Entry 7MT7 (electron microscopy, 2.71 A resolution); this record covers chains A and J of the 55 polymer chains in the assembly.

[Chain A]
Molecule: 23S rRNA
From: Mycobacterium tuberculosis (strain ATCC 25618 / H37Rv)
Sequence (3138 nucleotides; numbered 1 to 3138; the number before each row is that of its first residue):
     1 UUGUAAGUGUCUAAGGGCGCAUGGUGGAUGCCUUGGCAUCGAGAGCCGAU
    51 GAAGGACGUGGGAGGCUGCGAUAUGCCUCGGGGAGCUGUCAACCGAGCGU
   101 GGAUCCGAGGAUUUCCGAAUGGGGAAACCCAGCACGAGUGAUGUCGUGCU
   151 ACCCGCAUCUGAAUAUAUAGGGUGCGGGAGGGAACGCGGGGAAGUGAAAC
   201 AUCUCAGUACCCGUAGGAGGAGAAAACAAUUGUGAUUCCGCAAGUAGUGG
   251 CGAGCGAACGCGGAACAGGCUAAACCGCACGCAUGGGUAACCGGGUAGGG
   301 GUUGUGUGUGCGGGGUUGUGGGAGGAUAUGUCUCAGCGCUACCCGGCUGA
   351 GAGGCAGUCAGAAAGUGUCGUGGUUAGCGGAAGUGGCCUGGGAUGGUCUG
   401 CCGUAGACGGUGAGAGCCCGGUACGCGAAAACCCGGCACCUGCCUAGUAU
   451 CAAUUCCCGAGUAGCAGCGGGCCCGUGGAAUCCGCUGUGAAUCCGCCGGG
   501 ACCACCCGGUAAGCCUAAAUACUCCUCGAUGACCGAUAGCGGAUUAGUAC
   551 CGUGAGGGAAUGGUGAAAAGUACCCCGGGAGGGGAGUGAAAGAGUACCUG
   601 AAACCGUGUGCCUACAAUCCGUCAGAGCCUCCUUUUCCUCUCCGGAGGAG
   651 GGUGGUGAUGGCGUGCCUUUUGAAGAAUGAGCCUGCGAGUCAGGGACAUG
   701 UCGCAAGGUUAACCCGUGUGGGGUAGCCGCAGCGAAAGCGAGUCUGAAUA
   751 GGGCGACCCACACGCGCAUACGCGCGUGUGAAUAGUGGCGUGUUCUGGAC
   801 CCGAAGCGGAGUGAUCUACCCAUGGCCAGGGUGAAGCGCGGGUAAGACCG
   851 CGUGGAGGCCCGAACCCACUUAGGUUGAAGACUGAGGGGAUGAGCUGUGG
   901 GUAGGGGUGAAAGGCCAAUCAAACUCCGUGAUAGCUGGUUCUCCCCGAAA
   951 UGCAUUUAGGUGCAGCGUUGCGUGGUUCACCGCGGAGGUAGAGCUACUGG
  1001 AUGGCCGAUGGGCCCUACUAGGUUACUGACGUCAGCCAAACUCCGAAUGC
  1051 CGUGGUGUAAAGCGUGGCAGUGAGACGGCGGGGGAUAAGCUCCGUACGUC
  1101 GAAAGGGAAACAGCCCAGAUCGCCGGCUAAGGCCCCCAAGCGUGUGCUAA
  1151 GUGGGAAAGGAUGUGCAGUCGCAAAGACAACCAGGAGGUUGGCUUAGAAG
  1201 CAGCCACCCUUGAAAGAGUGCGUAAUAGCUCACUGGUCAAGUGAUUGUGC
  1251 GCCGAUAAUGUAGCGGGGCUCAAGCACACCGCCGAAGCCGCGGCACAUCC
  1301 ACCUUGUGGUGGGUGUGGGUAGGGGAGCGUCCCUCAUUCAGCGAAGCCAC
  1351 CGGGUGACCGGUGGUGGAGGGUGGGGGAGUGAGAAUGCAGGCAUGAGUAG
  1401 CGACAAGGCAAGUGAGAACCUUGCCCGCCGAAAGACCAAGGGUUCCUGGG
  1451 CCAGGCCAGUCCGCCCAGGGUGAGUCGGGACCUAAGGCGAGGCCGACAGG
  1501 CGUAGUCGAUGGACAACGGGUUGAUAUUCCCGUACCCGUGUGUGGGCGCC
  1551 CGUGACGAAUCAGCGGUACUAACCACCCAAAACCGGAUCGAUCACUCCCC
  1601 UUCGGGGGUGUGGAGUUCUGGGGCUGCGUGGGAACUUCGCUGGUAGUAGU
  1651 CAAGCGAAGGGGUGACGCAGGAAGGUAGCCGUACCAGUCAGUGGUAACAC
  1701 UGGGGCAAGCCGGUAGGGAGAGCGAUAGGCAAAUCCGUCGCUCACUAAUC
  1751 CUGAGAGGUGACGCAUAGCCGGUUGAGGCGAAUUCGGUGAUCCUCUGCUG
  1801 CCAAGAAAAGCCUCUAGCGAGCACACACACGGCCCGUACCCCAAACCGAC
  1851 ACAGGUGGUCAGGUAGAGCAUACCAAGGCGUACGAGAUAACUAUGGUUAA
  1901 GGAACUCGGCAAAAUGCCCCCGUAACUUCGGGAGAAGGGGGACCGGAAUA
  1951 UCGUGAACACCCUUGCGGUGGGAGCGGGAUCCGGUCGCAGAAACCAGUGA
  2001 GGAGCGACUGUUUACUAAAAACACAGGUCCGUGCGAAGUCGCAAGACGAU
  2051 GUAUACGGACUGACGCCUGCCCGGUGCUGGAAGGUUAAGAGGACCCGUUA
  2101 ACCCGCAAGGGUGAAGCGGAGAAUUUAAGCCCCAGUAAACGGCGGUGGUA
  2151 ACUAUAACCAUCCUAAGGUAGCGAAAUUCCUUGUCGGGUAAGUUCCGACC
  2201 UGCACGAAUGGCGUAACGACUUCUCAACUGUCUCAACCAUAGACUCGGCG
  2251 AAAUUGCACUACGAGUAAAGAUGCUCGUUACGCGCGGCAGGACGAAAAGA
  2301 CCCCGGGACCUUCACUACAACUUGGUAUUGAUGUUCGGUACGGUUUGUGU
  2351 AGGAUAGGUGGGAGACUGUGAAACCUCGACGCCAGUUGGGGCGGAGUCGU
  2401 UGUUGAAAUACCACUCUGAUCGUAUUGGGCAUCUAACCUCGAACCCUGAA
  2451 UCGGGUUUAGGGACAGUGCCUGGCGGGUAGUUUAACUGGGGCGGUUGCCU
  2501 CCUAAAAUGUAACGGAGGCGCCCAAAGGUUCCCUCAACCUGGACGGCAAU
  2551 CAGGUGGCGAGUGUAAAUGCACAAGGGAGCUUGACUGCGAGACUUACAAG
  2601 UCAAGCAGGGACGAAAGUCGGGAUUAGUGAUCCGGCACCCCCGAGUGGAA
  2651 GGGGUGUCGCUCAACGGAUAAAAGGUACCCCGGGGAUAACAGGCUGAUCU
  2701 UCCCCAAGAGUCCAUAUCGACGGGAUGGUUUGGCACCUCGAUGUCGGCUC
  2751 GUCGCAUCCUGGGGCUGGAGCAGGUCCCAAGGGUUGGGCUGUUCGCCCAU
  2801 UAAAGCGGCACGCGAGCUGGGUUUAGAACGUCGUGAGACAGUUCGGUCUC
  2851 UAUCCGCCGCGCGCGUCAGAAACUUGAGGAAACCUGUCCCUAGUACGAGA
  2901 GGACCGGGACGGACGAACCUCUGGUGCACCAGUUGUCCCGCCAGGGGCAC
  2951 CGCUGGAUAGCCACGUUCGGUCAGGAUAACCGCUGAAAGCAUCUAAGCGG
  3001 GAAACCUUCUCCAAGAUCAGGUUUCUCACCCACUUGGUGGGAUAAGGCCC
  3051 CCCGCAGAACACGGGUUCAAUAGGUCAGACCUGGAAGCUCAGUAAUGGGU
  3101 GUAGGGAACUGGUGCUAACCGGCCGAAAACUUACAACA
Unresolved in the structure: 1-4, 1013-1022, 3133-3138
Modified residues: 5MU (5-methyluridine 5'-monophosphate) at position 2177; OMG (o2'-methylguanosine-5'-monophosphate) at position 2791
Ion coordination: Mg2+ site 1: C31, G1370; Mg2+ site 2: C46, G217; Mg2+ site 3: G60, G65, U89; Mg2+ site 4 near U72 (its only coordinating residue here); Mg2+ site 5 near U120 (its only coordinating residue here); Mg2+ site 6: A162, U166; Mg2+ site 7: G194, U2481; Mg2+ site 8 near G194 (its only coordinating residue here); Mg2+ site 9: A199, C200; Mg2+ site 10 near G220 (its only coordinating residue here); Mg2+ site 11 near C251 (its only coordinating residue here); Mg2+ site 12: G379, G421; 159 more Mg2+ sites not listed
Small-molecule neighbours: N-formylmethionine (FME): G2299, A2300, C2301, A2689, U2823

[Chain J]
Molecule: 50S ribosomal protein L13
From: Mycobacterium tuberculosis (strain ATCC 25618 / H37Rv)
UniProtKB: A0A0T9D5H2 (A0A0T9D5H2_MYCTX); residues -47 to 147 here correspond to UniProt positions 1-195 (UniProt number = residue number + 48)
Amino-acid sequence (195 residues; numbered -47 to 147; the number before each row is that of its first residue; numbers below 1 keep their minus sign (Met-47 is residue -47)):
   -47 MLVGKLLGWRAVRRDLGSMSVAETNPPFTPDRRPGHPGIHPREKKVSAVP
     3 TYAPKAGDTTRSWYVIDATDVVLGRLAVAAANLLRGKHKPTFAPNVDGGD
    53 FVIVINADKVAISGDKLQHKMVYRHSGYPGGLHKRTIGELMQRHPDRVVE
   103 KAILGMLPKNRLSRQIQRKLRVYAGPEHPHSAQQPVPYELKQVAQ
Unresolved in the structure: -47 to 1

[Interface between chain A and chain J]
Pairs across the interface (97):
  A6(A) with His132(J), hydrogen bond to the sugar; Ala134(J), base contact; Gln135(J), hydrogen bond to the sugar
  G7(A) with Trp15(J), sugar contact; Arg123(J), salt bridge to the phosphate; His132(J), phosphate contact; Gln135(J), hydrogen bond to the sugar
  U8(A) with Phe53(J), phosphate contact
  C615(A) with Arg116(J), sugar contact; Arg120(J), sugar contact
  A616(A) with Arg113(J), hydrogen bond to the phosphate; Arg116(J), salt bridge to the phosphate
  A617(A) with Arg113(J), salt bridge to the phosphate
  A624(A) with Asn47(J), base contact
  G625(A) with Ala5(J), phosphate contact; Asn47(J), sugar contact
  A626(A) with Pro6(J), sugar contact; Lys7(J), salt bridge to the phosphate; Ala8(J), hydrogen bond to the sugar
  G627(A) with Lys7(J), phosphate contact
  U659(A) with Asn47(J), hydrogen bond to the sugar; Arg113(J), salt bridge to the phosphate; Leu114(J), sugar contact
  G660(A) with Pro46(J), sugar contact; Asn47(J), sugar contact; Asn112(J), hydrogen bond to the phosphate; Arg113(J), hydrogen bond to the phosphate; Leu114(J), hydrogen bond to the phosphate
  G661(A) with Asn112(J), phosphate contact
  C1124(A) with Pro2(J), base contact; Thr3(J), hydrogen bond to the base
  C1134(A) with Val30(J), sugar contact
  C1135(A) with Val30(J), sugar contact; Asn34(J), sugar contact; Arg37(J), phosphate contact; Met108(J), hydrogen bond to the sugar
  C1136(A) with Arg37(J), salt bridge to the phosphate; Lys39(J), salt bridge to the phosphate; Met108(J), sugar contact; Leu109(J), sugar contact; Pro110(J), phosphate contact
  A1138(A) with Lys39(J), salt bridge to the phosphate
  G1140(A) with Gln147(J), hydrogen bond to the base
  C1141(A) with Arg27(J), hydrogen bond to the base; Leu142(J), base contact; Lys143(J), base contact; Gln144(J), sugar contact
  G1142(A) with Gln144(J), hydrogen bond to the phosphate; Gln147(J), sugar contact
  G1151(A) with Lys68(J), hydrogen bond to the base
  G1260(A) with His77(J), stacking on the base; Gly82(J), hydrogen bond to the phosphate; Leu84(J), sugar contact
  U1261(A) with Tyr75(J), base contact; Leu84(J), sugar contact
  G1266(A) with Gly107(J), hydrogen bond to the base
  G1267(A) with Lys103(J), phosphate contact; Ala104(J), hydrogen bond to the sugar; Gly107(J), sugar contact; Met108(J), base contact
  G1268(A) with Gly26(J), sugar contact; Lys72(J), salt bridge to the phosphate; Lys103(J), salt bridge to the phosphate; Ala104(J), phosphate contact; Met108(J), sugar contact
  C1269(A) with Leu25(J), phosphate contact; Gly26(J), hydrogen bond to the phosphate; Lys68(J), salt bridge to the phosphate
  U1270(A) with Val24(J), phosphate contact; Asp67(J), base contact; Lys68(J), salt bridge to the phosphate
  C1271(A) with Asp22(J), base contact; Val24(J), base contact; Arg27(J), hydrogen bond to the sugar; Ala63(J), base contact
  A1273(A) with Gly26(J), base contact
  G2277(A) with Lys111(J), sugar contact
  U2752(A) with Pro81(J), phosphate contact
  C2753(A) with Pro81(J), phosphate contact; Gly82(J), phosphate contact
  A2877(A) with Arg99(J), hydrogen bond to the sugar
  G2878(A) with Arg76(J), hydrogen bond to the phosphate; Arg99(J), salt bridge to the phosphate
  G2879(A) with Arg76(J), salt bridge to the phosphate; Ser78(J), hydrogen bond to the phosphate; Tyr80(J), sugar contact; His85(J), phosphate contact
  A2880(A) with Ser78(J), hydrogen bond to the phosphate; Tyr80(J), sugar contact; His85(J), salt bridge to the phosphate
  C3006(A) with Arg87(J), hydrogen bond to the phosphate
  U3007(A) with Arg87(J), salt bridge to the phosphate
  U3017(A) with Arg120(J), sugar contact
  C3018(A) with Glu102(J), hydrogen bond to the base; Arg120(J), salt bridge to the phosphate
  U3132(A) with Ala134(J), hydrogen bond to the sugar; Gln136(J), hydrogen bond to the sugar
Also at the interface, not in a pair above, chain A (49 interface residues in all): A5, A658, C1137, A1272, U2278, A2280
Also at the interface, not in a pair above, chain J (62 interface residues in all): Ala33, Ser65, Gly83, His96, Gln117, Pro131

[Summary]
49 residues of chain A and 62 residues of chain J are in contact; the contacts include 28 hydrogen bonds, 17
salt bridges and 1 aromatic stacking contact. Among the polar pairs are C1124(A)-Thr3(J), G1140(A)-Gln147(J)
and C1141(A)-Arg27(J). Ligands of chain A: N-formylmethionine.
Here chain A is 23S rRNA and chain J is 50S ribosomal protein L13, both from Mycobacterium tuberculosis
(strain ATCC 25618 / H37Rv). Entry 7MT7 (Mtb 70S with P and E site tRNAs) was determined by electron
microscopy (same publication as 7MSC, 7MSH, 7MSM, 7MSZ, 7MT2 and 7MT3).
